1CN3 - chains D and F of the 6 polymer chains in the assembly; structure by X-ray diffraction, 2.20 A resolution.

== Chain D ==
Name: Coat protein VP1
UniProtKB: P49302 (COA1_POVMP); numbering as in UniProt (aligned over 34-316)
Sequence (283 residues; each row starts with the number of its first residue):
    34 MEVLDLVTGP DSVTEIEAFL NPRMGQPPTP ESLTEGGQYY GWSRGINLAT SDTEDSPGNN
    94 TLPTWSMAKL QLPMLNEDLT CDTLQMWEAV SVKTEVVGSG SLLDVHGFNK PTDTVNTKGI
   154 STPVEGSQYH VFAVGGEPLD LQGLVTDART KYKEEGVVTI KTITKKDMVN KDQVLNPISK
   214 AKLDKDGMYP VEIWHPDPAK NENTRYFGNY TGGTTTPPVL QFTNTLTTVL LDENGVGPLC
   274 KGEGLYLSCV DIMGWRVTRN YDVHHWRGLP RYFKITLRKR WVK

== Chain F ==
Name: Fragment of coat protein VP2
UniProtKB: P12908 (COA2_POVMC); residues 11-29 here correspond to UniProt positions 278-296 (UniProt number = residue number + 267)
Sequence (29 residues; row label = number of the first residue in the row):
     1 GGGGGGGGAA SHQRVTPDWM LPLILGLYG

== How chain D and chain F interact ==
Residue-residue contacts (5):
  Pro250(D) with Gly2(F)
  Val252(D) with Gly2(F); Gly3(F); Gly4(F)
  Gln254(D) with Gly6(F)
Other interface residues (no listed pair), chain D (4 interface residues in all): Thr249

== Summary ==
The chain D/chain F interface involves 4 residues from each chain.
Chain D is Coat protein VP1 and chain F is Fragment of coat protein VP2; the structure, Interaction of
polyomavirus internal protein VP2 with major capsid protein VP1 and implications for participation of ..., was
determined by X-ray diffraction.
